PDB entry 8EP4 | X-ray diffraction, 1.94 A resolution | chain A

Chain A:
Name: Glycosyl hydrolase family 16
Source organism: Phocaeicola plebeius DSM 17135
UniProt: B5CYA6 (B5CYA6_PHOPM); residues 12-267 here correspond to UniProt positions 45-300 (UniProt number = residue number + 33)
Amino-acid sequence (267 residues; each row starts with the number of its first residue):
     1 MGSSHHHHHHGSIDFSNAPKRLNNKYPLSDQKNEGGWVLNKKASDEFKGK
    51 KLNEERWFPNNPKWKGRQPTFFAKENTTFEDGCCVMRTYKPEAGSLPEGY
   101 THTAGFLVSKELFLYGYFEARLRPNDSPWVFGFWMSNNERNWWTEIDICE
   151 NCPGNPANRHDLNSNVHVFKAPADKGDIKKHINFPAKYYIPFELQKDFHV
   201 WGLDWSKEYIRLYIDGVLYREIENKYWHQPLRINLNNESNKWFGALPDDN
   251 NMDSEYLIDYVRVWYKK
Disordered / not traced: 1-2
Construct notes: initiating methionine (1); expression tag (2-11)
Ion coordination: Ca2+: Glu-46, Gly-82, Asp-259
From the paper describing this entry:
  - specificity-determining residues: Gly-132

Overview:
Glu-46, Gly-82 and Asp-259 form the Ca2+ site. From the paper: the specificity determinant Gly-132.
Chain A is Glycosyl hydrolase family 16 (Phocaeicola plebeius DSM 17135); the structure, Structure of
Bacple_01703, was determined by X-ray diffraction together with 8EW1, 7SNJ, 7SNK and 7SNO from the same study.
